4Q2U - chains A and O of the 4 polymer chains in the assembly; structure by X-ray diffraction, 1.80 A resolution.

[Chain A (and O)]
Molecule: Antitoxin DinJ
From: Escherichia coli
Notes: chain O of this document is another copy of the same molecule, construct and numbering; everything in this record applies to it too
UniProtKB: Q47150 (DINJ_ECOLI); residues 1-86 here = UniProt positions 1-86
Sequence (86 residues; row label = number of the first residue in the row):
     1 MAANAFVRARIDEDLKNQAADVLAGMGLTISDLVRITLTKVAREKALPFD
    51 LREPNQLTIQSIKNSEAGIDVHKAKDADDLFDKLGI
Not modelled in the structure: 1-2 (chain O: 1-3)
Modified / non-standard residues: Mse1 (selenomethionine); Mse26 (selenomethionine; parent Met)
UniProt features mapped onto this chain:
  - mutagenesis: A2 to E44 (About 50% loss of promoter repression, probably forms YafQ-DinQ dimers), A2 to D12 (About 75% loss of promoter repression, probably forms YafQ-DinQ tetramers), R10 (R10A: Nearly complete loss of promoter repression, YafQ-(DinJ)2-YafQ no longer binds DNA), R35 (R35A: About 90% loss of promoter repression, YafQ-(DinJ)2-YafQ no longer binds DNA)
What the authors report for this chain:
  - binding site for sulfate ion: R10, R35 (proposed by the authors, not directly observed)
  - mutagenesis - R10A, R35A: abolished binding to operator region

[Interface between chain A and chain O]
Residue-residue contacts (78; chain A residue first):
  A3(A) - I11(O)
  A3(A) - D12(O)
  A3(A) - E13(O)  hydrogen bond (backbone-backbone)
  N4(A) - R10(O)
  N4(A) - I11(O)
  A5(A) - R10(O)
  A5(A) - I11(O)  hydrogen bond (backbone-backbone)
  A5(A) - E13(O)
  A5(A) - K16(O)
  F6(A) - R8(O)
  F6(A) - A9(O)
  F6(A) - R10(O)
  F6(A) - K16(O)  hydrogen bond (backbone-side chain)
  V7(A) - V7(O)
  V7(A) - R8(O)
  V7(A) - A9(O)  hydrogen bond (backbone-backbone)
  V7(A) - I30(O)  hydrophobic
  R8(A) - V7(O)
  R8(A) - R8(O)
  A9(A) - F6(O)
  A9(A) - V7(O)  hydrogen bond (backbone-backbone)
  A9(A) - S31(O)
  R10(A) - A5(O)
  R10(A) - F6(O)
  R10(A) - R35(O)  hydrogen bond (backbone-side chain)
  I11(A) - A5(O)  hydrogen bond (backbone-backbone)
  I11(A) - V7(O)  hydrophobic
  I11(A) - L38(O)  hydrophobic
  E13(A) - A5(O)
  L15(A) - L38(O)
  L15(A) - T39(O)
  L15(A) - A42(O)  hydrophobic
  K16(A) - F6(O)  hydrogen bond (side chain-backbone)
  Q18(A) - A42(O)  hydrogen bond (side chain-backbone)
  Q18(A) - K45(O)
  A19(A) - L38(O)  hydrophobic
  V22(A) - V41(O)  hydrophobic
  V22(A) - K45(O)
  V22(A) - A46(O)
  L23(A) - V41(O)  hydrophobic
  L23(A) - L47(O)  hydrophobic
  Mse26(A) - A46(O)  hydrophobic
  Mse26(A) - L47(O)
  I30(A) - V7(O)  hydrophobic
  S31(A) - R8(O)  hydrogen bond (side chain-backbone)
  S31(A) - A9(O)
  L33(A) - L38(O)  hydrophobic
  L33(A) - V41(O)  hydrophobic
  L33(A) - L51(O)  hydrophobic
  R35(A) - R10(O)  hydrogen bond (side chain-backbone)
  I36(A) - L51(O)  hydrophobic
  I36(A) - R52(O)
  T37(A) - T37(O)
  L38(A) - I11(O)  hydrophobic
  L38(A) - L15(O)
  L38(A) - A19(O)  hydrophobic
  L38(A) - I30(O)  hydrophobic
  L38(A) - L33(O)  hydrophobic
  T39(A) - L15(O)
  K40(A) - D50(O)  hydrogen bond (side chain-backbone)
  K40(A) - L51(O)
  V41(A) - V22(O)  hydrophobic
  V41(A) - L33(O)  hydrophobic
  A42(A) - L15(O)  hydrophobic
  A42(A) - Q18(O)
  R43(A) - E53(O)  salt bridge
  K45(A) - Q18(O)  hydrogen bond
  K45(A) - V22(O)
  A46(A) - V22(O)
  L47(A) - L23(O)  hydrophobic
  L47(A) - Mse26(O)
  L47(A) - L33(O)  hydrophobic
  F49(A) - D50(O)
  D50(A) - K40(O)  hydrogen bond (backbone-side chain)
  L51(A) - L33(O)  hydrophobic
  L51(A) - I36(O)  hydrophobic
  L51(A) - K40(O)
  R52(A) - I36(O)
Other interface residues (no listed pair), chain A (41 interface residues in all): L28, V34, E44, P48, E53
Other interface residues (no listed pair), chain O (39 interface residues in all): N4, V34, R43, P48, F49

[In short]
41 residues of chain A and 39 residues of chain O are in contact, with 14 hydrogen bonds and 1 salt bridge.
Polar pairs include R43(A)-E53(O), F6(A)-K16(O) and R10(A)-R35(O). From the paper: a binding site for sulfate
ion at R10(A) and R35(A); R10A and R35A of chain A abolish binding to operator region.
Chain A and chain O are both Antitoxin DinJ (Escherichia coli); the structure, Crystal structure of the E.
coli DinJ-YafQ toxin-antitoxin complex, was determined by X-ray diffraction.
